6YT9 - chains 2 and m of the 15 polymer chains in the assembly; structure by electron microscopy, 2.70 A resolution.

# Chain 2
Molecule: 16S ribosomal RNA
Source organism: Acinetobacter baumannii
Sequence (1544 nucleotides; row label = number of the first residue in the row):
     1 UUUAACUGAA GAGUUUGAUC AUGGCUCAGA UUGAACGCUG GCGGCAGGCU UAACACAUGC
    61 AAGUCGAGCG GGGGAAGGUA GCUUGCUACC GGACCUAGCG GCGGACGGGU GAGUAAUGCU
   121 UAGGAAUCUG CCUAUUAGUG GGGGACAACA UCUCGAAAGG GAUGCUAAUA CCGCAUACGU
   181 CCUACGGGAG AAAGCAGGGG AUCUUCGGAC CUUGCGCUAA UAGAUGAGCC UAAGUCGGAU
   241 UAGCUAGUUG GUGGGGUAAA GGCCUACCAA GGCGACGAUC UGUAGCGGGU CUGAGAGGAU
   301 GAUCCGCCAC ACUGGGACUG AGACACGGCC CAGACUCCUA CGGGAGGCAG CAGUGGGGAA
   361 UAUUGGACAA UGGGGGGAAC CCUGAUCCAG CCAUGCCGCG UGUGUGAAGA AGGCCUUAUG
   421 GUUGUAAAGC ACUUUAAGCG AGGAGGAGGC UACUUUAGUU AAUACCUAGA GAUAGUGGAC
   481 GUUACUCGCA GAAUAAGCAC CGGCUAACUC UGUGCCAGCA GCCGCGGUAA UACAGAGGGU
   541 GCGAGCGUUA AUCGGAUUUA CUGGGCGUAA AGCGUGCGUA GGCGGCUUAU UAAGUCGGAU
   601 GUGAAAUCCC CGAGCUUAAC UUGGGAAUUG CAUUCGAUAC UGGUGAGCUA GAGUAUGGGA
   661 GAGGAUGGUA GAAUUCCAGG UGUAGCGGUG AAAUGCGUAG AGAUCUGGAG GAAUACCGAU
   721 GGCGAAGGCA GCCAUCUGGC CUAAUACUGA CGCUGAGGUA CGAAAGCAUG GGGAGCAAAC
   781 AGGAUUAGAU ACCCUGGUAG UCCAUGCCGU AAACGAUGUC UACUAGCCGU UGGGGCCUUU
   841 GAGGCUUUAG UGGCGCAGCU AACGCGAUAA GUAGACCGCC UGGGGAGUAC GGUCGCAAGA
   901 CUAAAACUCA AAUGAAUUGA CGGGGGCCCG CACAAGCGGU GGAGCAUGUG GUUUAAUUCG
   961 AUGCAACGCG AAGAACCUUA CCUGGCCUUG ACAUACUAGA AACUUUCCAG AGAUGGAUUG
  1021 GUGCCUUCGG GAAUCUAGAU ACAGGUGCUG CAUGGCUGUC GUCAGCUCGU GUCGUGAGAU
  1081 GUUGGGUUAA GUCCCGCAAC GAGCGCAACC CUUUUCCUUA CUUGCCAGCA UUUCGGAUGG
  1141 GAACUUUAAG GAUACUGCCA GUGACAAACU GGAGGAAGGC GGGGACGACG UCAAGUCAUC
  1201 AUGGCCCUUA CGGCCAGGGC UACACACGUG CUACAAUGGU CGGUACAAAG GGUUGCUACA
  1261 CAGCGAUGUG AUGCUAAUCU CAAAAAGCCG AUCGUAGUCC GGAUUGGAGU CUGCAACUCG
  1321 ACUCCAUGAA GUCGGAAUCG CUAGUAAUCG CGGAUCAGAA UGCCGCGGUG AAUACGUUCC
  1381 CGGGCCUUGU ACACACCGCC CGUCACACCA UGGGAGUUUG UUGCACCAGA AGUAGCUAGC
  1441 CUAACUGCAA AGAGGGCGGU UACCACGGUG UGGCCGAUGA CUGGGGUGAA GUCGUAACAA
  1501 GGUAGCCGUA GGGGAACCUG CGGCUGGAUC ACCUCCUUAA CGAA
Unresolved in the structure: 1-2, 78-89, 200-209, 838-842, 924-1544

# Chain m
Molecule: 30S ribosomal protein S12
Source organism: Acinetobacter baumannii
Reference sequence: D0C9P6 (D0C9P6_ACIB2); residues 1-124 here = UniProt positions 1-124
Amino-acid sequence (124 residues; numbered 1 to 124; the number before each row is that of its first residue):
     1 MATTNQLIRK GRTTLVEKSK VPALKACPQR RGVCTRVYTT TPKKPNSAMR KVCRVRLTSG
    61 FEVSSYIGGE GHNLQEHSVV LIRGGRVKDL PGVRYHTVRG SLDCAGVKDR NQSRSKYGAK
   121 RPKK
Unresolved in the structure: 1, 124

# How chain 2 and chain m interact
Residue-residue contacts (111; chain 2 residue first):
  A35(2) / Gln-29(m)  hydrogen bond to the sugar
  C36(2) / Gln-29(m)  sugar contact
  C36(2) / Val-98(m)  sugar contact
  G37(2) / Gly-100(m)  sugar contact
  G37(2) / Arg-114(m)  sugar contact
  G37(2) / Ser-115(m)  hydrogen bond to the sugar
  G37(2) / Gly-118(m)  sugar contact
  C38(2) / Arg-114(m)  hydrogen bond to the sugar
  C38(2) / Ser-115(m)  hydrogen bond to the sugar
  C38(2) / Gly-118(m)  phosphate contact
  C38(2) / Ala-119(m)  sugar contact
  C38(2) / Lys-120(m)  salt bridge to the phosphate
  C38(2) / Arg-121(m)  phosphate contact
  U39(2) / Lys-120(m)  phosphate contact
  U39(2) / Arg-121(m)  hydrogen bond to the phosphate
  G358(2) / Arg-30(m)  hydrogen bond to the phosphate
  G358(2) / Arg-31(m)  salt bridge to the phosphate
  G358(2) / Thr-58(m)  phosphate contact
  A359(2) / Cys-27(m)  hydrogen bond to the base
  A359(2) / Pro-28(m)  base contact
  A359(2) / Gln-29(m)  base contact
  A359(2) / Arg-30(m)  salt bridge to the phosphate
  A359(2) / Arg-31(m)  salt bridge to the phosphate
  A359(2) / Thr-58(m)  hydrogen bond to the phosphate
  A359(2) / Leu-81(m)  sugar contact
  G497(2) / Arg-121(m)  salt bridge to the phosphate
  C498(2) / Arg-114(m)  salt bridge to the phosphate
  C498(2) / Ser-115(m)  hydrogen bond to the phosphate
  C498(2) / Arg-121(m)  phosphate contact
  A499(2) / Ser-113(m)  phosphate contact
  A499(2) / Arg-114(m)  hydrogen bond to the phosphate
  A499(2) / Ser-115(m)  hydrogen bond to the phosphate
  A499(2) / Lys-116(m)  phosphate contact
  C500(2) / Ser-113(m)  phosphate contact
  C500(2) / Lys-116(m)  salt bridge to the phosphate
  C515(2) / Ser-47(m)  phosphate contact
  C516(2) / Ser-47(m)  phosphate contact
  A517(2) / Ala-48(m)  phosphate contact
  A517(2) / Met-49(m)  hydrogen bond to the phosphate
  A517(2) / Glu-70(m)  hydrogen bond to the sugar
  G518(2) / Ala-48(m)  base contact
  G518(2) / Arg-50(m)  hydrogen bond to the base
  G518(2) / Lys-51(m)  salt bridge to the phosphate
  G518(2) / Gly-69(m)  phosphate contact
  G518(2) / Glu-70(m)  phosphate contact
  G518(2) / Gly-71(m)  phosphate contact
  C519(2) / Arg-50(m)  base contact
  C519(2) / Tyr-66(m)  hydrogen bond to the phosphate
  C519(2) / Gly-68(m)  phosphate contact
  C519(2) / Gly-69(m)  hydrogen bond to the phosphate
  C519(2) / Tyr-117(m)  sugar contact
  A520(2) / Arg-50(m)  base contact
  A520(2) / Val-87(m)  base contact
  A520(2) / Lys-88(m)  base contact
  A520(2) / Asp-89(m)  hydrogen bond to the base
  A520(2) / Tyr-117(m)  phosphate contact
  C522(2) / Arg-86(m)  salt bridge to the phosphate
  C522(2) / Lys-88(m)  phosphate contact
  C523(2) / Lys-88(m)  salt bridge to the phosphate
  G524(2) / Asn-46(m)  hydrogen bond to the base
  C525(2) / Asn-46(m)  hydrogen bond to the base
  G526(2) / Asn-46(m)  base contact
  G526(2) / Ser-47(m)  hydrogen bond to the base
  C533(2) / Glu-70(m)  sugar contact
  A534(2) / Arg-110(m)  salt bridge to the phosphate
  G535(2) / Asp-109(m)  sugar contact
  G535(2) / Arg-110(m)  salt bridge to the phosphate
  G535(2) / Asn-111(m)  hydrogen bond to the phosphate
  G535(2) / Gln-112(m)  hydrogen bond to the phosphate
  A536(2) / Asn-111(m)  phosphate contact
  A536(2) / Gln-112(m)  hydrogen bond to the phosphate
  G547(2) / Lys-116(m)  sugar contact
  U548(2) / Arg-83(m)  hydrogen bond to the sugar
  U549(2) / Pro-28(m)  hydrogen bond to the sugar
  U549(2) / Arg-83(m)  sugar contact
  U549(2) / Gly-84(m)  hydrogen bond to the sugar
  A550(2) / Val-21(m)  phosphate contact
  A550(2) / Leu-24(m)  sugar contact
  A550(2) / Ala-26(m)  sugar contact
  A550(2) / Cys-27(m)  sugar contact
  A550(2) / Pro-28(m)  sugar contact
  A550(2) / Gly-84(m)  phosphate contact
  A550(2) / Gly-85(m)  phosphate contact
  A551(2) / Ser-19(m)  phosphate contact
  A551(2) / Val-21(m)  phosphate contact
  U559(2) / Arg-12(m)  base contact
  U559(2) / Thr-13(m)  hydrogen bond to the base
  U559(2) / Thr-14(m)  sugar contact
  U559(2) / Leu-15(m)  base contact
  A560(2) / Arg-12(m)  base contact
  C561(2) / Leu-7(m)  phosphate contact
  C561(2) / Arg-12(m)  salt bridge to the phosphate
  G564(2) / Arg-12(m)  hydrogen bond to the base
  G565(2) / Ala-2(m)  base contact
  G582(2) / Asn-5(m)  sugar contact
  C877(2) / Thr-3(m)  hydrogen bond to the phosphate
  C877(2) / Asn-5(m)  hydrogen bond to the phosphate
  C877(2) / Gln-6(m)  base contact
  C877(2) / Arg-9(m)  salt bridge to the phosphate
  G878(2) / Gln-6(m)  hydrogen bond to the base
  G878(2) / Arg-9(m)  salt bridge to the phosphate
  G878(2) / Lys-10(m)  salt bridge to the phosphate
  C879(2) / Ala-2(m)  base contact
  U881(2) / Arg-12(m)  hydrogen bond to the base
  U881(2) / Leu-15(m)  sugar contact
  A906(2) / Lys-18(m)  salt bridge to the phosphate
  C907(2) / Lys-18(m)  salt bridge to the phosphate
  C907(2) / Arg-94(m)  salt bridge to the phosphate
  C909(2) / Lys-43(m)  phosphate contact
  C909(2) / Pro-91(m)  phosphate contact
  A910(2) / Lys-43(m)  salt bridge to the phosphate
Also at the interface, not in a pair above, chain 2 (50 interface residues in all): A34, G40, C876, C880, U908
Also at the interface, not in a pair above, chain m (61 interface residues in all): Pro-45, Arg-99

# Summary
50 residues of chain 2 face 61 of chain m across their interface, with 32 hydrogen bonds and 20 salt bridges.
Polar contacts include A359(2)/Cys-27(m), G518(2)/Arg-50(m) and A520(2)/Asp-89(m).
Here chain 2 is 16S ribosomal RNA and chain m is 30S ribosomal protein S12, both from Acinetobacter baumannii.
Entry 6YT9 (Acinetobacter baumannii ribosome-tigecycline complex - 30S subunit body) was determined by
electron microscopy (same publication as 6YPU, 6YS5 and 6YTF).
